Entry 5MJ1 (X-ray diffraction, 1.80 A resolution); this record covers chain A.

[Chain A]
Molecule: CD83 antigen
From: Homo sapiens
UniProtKB: Q01151 (CD83_HUMAN); residue numbers follow UniProt; this construct covers 17-131
Amino-acid sequence (116 residues; each row starts with the number of its first residue):
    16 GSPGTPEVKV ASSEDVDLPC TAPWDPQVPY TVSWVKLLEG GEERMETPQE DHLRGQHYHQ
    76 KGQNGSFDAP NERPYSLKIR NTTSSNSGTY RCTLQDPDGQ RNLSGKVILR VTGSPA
Not modelled in the structure: 16-17, 55-85, 130-131
Disulfides: Cys-35/Cys-107
Construct notes: expression tag (16-17, 19); engineered mutation Ser-27 (Cys in Q01151), Ser-100 (Cys in Q01151), Ser-129 (Cys in Q01151)
UniProt features mapped onto this chain:
  - glycosylation (N-linked (GlcNAc...) asparagine): Asn-79, Asn-96, Asn-117

[Overview]
Chain A is CD83 antigen (Homo sapiens); the structure, Extracellular domain of human CD83 - rhombohedral
crystal form, was determined by X-ray diffraction (same publication as 5MIX, 5MJ0 and 5MJ2).
